Entry 5IQ1 (X-ray diffraction, 1.75 A resolution); this record covers chains A and B.

== Chain A (and B) ==
Molecule: Flavin-containing monooxygenase
From: Roseovarius nubinhibens (strain ATCC BAA-591 / DSM 15170 / ISM)
Notes: chain B of this document is another copy of the same molecule, construct and numbering; everything in this record applies to it too
UniProtKB: A3SLM3 (A3SLM3_ROSNI); residues 1-447 here = UniProt positions 1-447
Chain sequence (453 residues; row label = number of the first residue in the row):
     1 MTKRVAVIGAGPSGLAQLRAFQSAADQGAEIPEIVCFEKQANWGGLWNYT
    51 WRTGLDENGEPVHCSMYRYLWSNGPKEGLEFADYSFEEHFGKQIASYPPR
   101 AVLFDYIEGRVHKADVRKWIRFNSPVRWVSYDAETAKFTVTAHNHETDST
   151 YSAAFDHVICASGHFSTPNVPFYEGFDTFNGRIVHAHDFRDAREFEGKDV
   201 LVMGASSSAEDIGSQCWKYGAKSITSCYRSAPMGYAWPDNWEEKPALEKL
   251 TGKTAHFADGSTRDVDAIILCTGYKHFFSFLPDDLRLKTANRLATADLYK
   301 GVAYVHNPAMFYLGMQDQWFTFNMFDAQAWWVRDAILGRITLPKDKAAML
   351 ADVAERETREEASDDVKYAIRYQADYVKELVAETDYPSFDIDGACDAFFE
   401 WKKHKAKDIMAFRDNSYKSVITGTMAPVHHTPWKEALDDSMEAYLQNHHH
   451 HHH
Unresolved in the structure: 1, 447-453
Sequence notes: engineered mutation Ala-153 (Glu in A3SLM3), Ala-154 (Asp in A3SLM3), Ser-207 (Tyr in A3SLM3); expression tag (448-453)
Residues lining bound ligands:
  - FAD (flavin-adenine dinucleotide): Ile-8, Gly-9, Ala-10, Gly-11, Pro-12, Ser-13, Gly-14, Phe-37, Glu-38, Lys-39, Gln-40, Gly-45, Leu-46, Trp-47, His-63, Ser-65, Met-66, Leu-70, Trp-71, Ser-72, Asn-73, Leu-79, Ser-124, Pro-125, Val-126, Ala-161, Ser-162, Gly-163, Phe-165, Phe-280, Gly-314, Gln-318, Thr-321, Phe-322, Phe-325
  - NADP (NAP; NADP nicotinamide-adenine-dinucleotide phosphate): Tyr-67, Leu-70, Trp-71, Ser-72, Asn-73, Phe-165, Asn-169, Pro-171, Tyr-173, Met-203, Gly-204, Ala-205, Ser-206, Ser-207, Ser-208, Asp-211, Arg-229, Ser-230, Cys-271, Thr-272, Gly-273, Tyr-274, Asn-291, Asp-317, Arg-413
Curated features (UniProtKB/Swiss-Prot):
  - binding site (FAD): Ser-13, Glu-38, Gln-40, Leu-46, Trp-47, His-63, Asn-73, Val-126, Gln-318, Thr-321
  - binding site (NADP(+)): Trp-71, Asn-73, Tyr-173, Ala-205, Ser-206, Ser-208, Arg-229, Arg-413
  - mutagenesis: Asp-317 (D317A: Strong decrease in activity)
Reported in the primary citation:
  - mutagenesis - D317A: decreased catalytic activity

== How chain A and chain B interact ==
Residue-residue contacts - 61 pairs, chain A then chain B:
  Trp-51(A) with Val-170(B), hydrophobic; Phe-172(B); Phe-176(B), hydrophobic; Asp-177(B); Ile-183(B), hydrophobic
  Arg-52(A) with Val-170(B), hydrogen bond (side chain-backbone); Phe-172(B)
  Gly-54(A) with Gly-54(B)
  Leu-55(A) with Pro-168(B)
  Glu-57(A) with Lys-275(B), hydrogen bond (backbone-side chain)
  Asn-58(A) with Lys-275(B)
  Gly-59(A) with Thr-167(B); Phe-277(B)
  Glu-60(A) with Phe-277(B)
  Arg-68(A) with Thr-178(B)
  Arg-127(A) with Trp-128(B); Phe-277(B); Ser-279(B), hydrogen bond (side chain-backbone)
  Trp-128(A) with Arg-127(B); Thr-141(B); Thr-150(B)
  Thr-141(A) with Trp-128(B)
  His-143(A) with Arg-286(B)
  Asp-148(A) with Arg-286(B), salt bridge; Lys-288(B), salt bridge
  Ser-149(A) with Asp-283(B), hydrogen bond
  Thr-150(A) with Trp-128(B); Asp-283(B), hydrogen bond (backbone-side chain); Arg-286(B)
  Thr-167(A) with Gly-59(B)
  Pro-168(A) with Leu-55(B)
  Val-170(A) with Trp-51(B), hydrophobic; Arg-52(B), hydrogen bond (backbone-side chain)
  Phe-172(A) with Trp-51(B); Arg-52(B)
  Phe-176(A) with Trp-51(B), hydrophobic
  Asp-177(A) with Trp-51(B)
  Thr-178(A) with Arg-193(B), hydrogen bond (backbone-side chain)
  Phe-179(A) with Arg-193(B)
  Asn-180(A) with Arg-193(B)
  Arg-182(A) with Arg-182(B); Glu-194(B)
  Ile-183(A) with Trp-51(B), hydrophobic
  Arg-193(A) with Thr-178(B), hydrogen bond (side chain-backbone); Asn-180(B)
  Glu-194(A) with Arg-182(B)
  Lys-275(A) with Glu-57(B), hydrogen bond (side chain-backbone); Asn-58(B); Gly-59(B)
  Phe-277(A) with Asn-58(B); Gly-59(B); Glu-60(B); Arg-127(B); His-145(B)
  Ser-279(A) with Arg-127(B), hydrogen bond (backbone-side chain)
  Asp-283(A) with Ser-149(B), hydrogen bond; Thr-150(B), hydrogen bond (side chain-backbone)
  Arg-286(A) with His-143(B); Asp-148(B), salt bridge; Thr-150(B)
  Lys-288(A) with Asp-148(B), salt bridge
Also at the interface, not in a pair above, chain A (41 interface residues in all): Pro-61, His-145, Pro-171, Asp-191, Leu-281, Pro-282
Also at the interface, not in a pair above, chain B (41 interface residues in all): Pro-61, Arg-68, Pro-171, Phe-179, Asp-191, Leu-281, Pro-282

== Overview ==
Chain A and chain B each contribute 41 residues to their interface; the contacts include 12 hydrogen bonds and
4 salt bridges. Among the polar pairs are Asp-148(A)/Arg-286(B), Asp-148(A)/Lys-288(B) and
Arg-52(A)/Val-170(B). Bound to chain A: NADP and flavin-adenine dinucleotide. The paper reports that D317A of
chain A reduces catalytic activity.
Both chains are Flavin-containing monooxygenase (Roseovarius nubinhibens (strain ATCC BAA-591 / DSM 15170 /
ISM)). Entry 5IQ1 (Crystal structure of RnTmm mutant Y207S) was determined by X-ray diffraction, deposited
together with 5GSN, 5IPY and 5IQ4.
